PDB entry 6J2N | electron microscopy, 7.50 A resolution (low resolution: residue-level contacts below are approximate; hydrogen-bond / salt-bridge calls are withheld) | chains S and T of the 47 polymer chains in the assembly

Chain S:
Protein: 26S proteasome regulatory subunit RPN3
From: Saccharomyces cerevisiae S288c
Reference sequence: P40016 (RPN3_YEAST); numbering as in UniProt (aligned over 1-523)
Chain sequence (523 residues; each row starts with the number of its first residue):
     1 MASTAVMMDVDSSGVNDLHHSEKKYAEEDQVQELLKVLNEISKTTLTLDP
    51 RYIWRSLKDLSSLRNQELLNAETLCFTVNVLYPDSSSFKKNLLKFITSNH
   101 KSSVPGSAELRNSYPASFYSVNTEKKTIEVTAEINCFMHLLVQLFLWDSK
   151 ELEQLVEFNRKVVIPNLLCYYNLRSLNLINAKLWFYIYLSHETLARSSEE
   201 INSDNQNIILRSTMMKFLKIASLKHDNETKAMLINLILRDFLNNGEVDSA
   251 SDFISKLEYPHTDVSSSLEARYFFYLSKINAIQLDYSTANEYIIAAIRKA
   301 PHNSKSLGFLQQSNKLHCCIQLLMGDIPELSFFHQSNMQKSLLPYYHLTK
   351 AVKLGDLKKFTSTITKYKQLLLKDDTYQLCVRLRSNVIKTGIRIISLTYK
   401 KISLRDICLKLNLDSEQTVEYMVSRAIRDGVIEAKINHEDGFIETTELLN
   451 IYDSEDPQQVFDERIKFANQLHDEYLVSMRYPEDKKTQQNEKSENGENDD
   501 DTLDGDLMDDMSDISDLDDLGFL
Disordered / not traced: 1-17, 493-523
Swiss-Prot annotation at these positions:
  - modified residue: A2 (N-acetylalanine), S454 (Phosphoserine)

Chain T:
Protein: 26S proteasome regulatory subunit RPN12
From: Saccharomyces cerevisiae S288c
Reference sequence: P32496 (RPN12_YEAST); numbering as in UniProt (aligned over 1-274)
Chain sequence (274 residues; each row starts with the number of its first residue):
     1 MPSLAELTKSLSIAFENGDYAACEKLLPPIKIELIKNNLLIPDLSIQNDI
    51 YLNDLMITKRILEVGALASIQTFNFDSFENYFNQLKPYYFSNNHKLSESD
   101 KKSKLISLYLLNLLSQNNTTKFHSELQYLDKHIKNLEDDSLLSYPIKLDR
   151 WLMEGSYQKAWDLLQSGSQNISEFDSFTDILKSAIRDEIAKNTELSYDFL
   201 PLSNIKALLFFNNEKETEKFALERNWPIVNSKVYFNNQSKEKADYEDEMM
   251 HEEDQKTNIIEKAMDYAISIENIV
Disordered / not traced: 273-274

Chain S / chain T interface:
Contacting residue pairs - 59 pairs, chain S then chain T:
  E200(S) with N93(T)
  I201(S) with S91(T); N92(T); N93(T)
  N205(S) with L44(T)
  I209(S) with L44(T)
  L242(S) with Q127(T)
  N243(S) with Q127(T)
  N244(S) with Q127(T); Y128(T)
  G245(S) with S124(T); Q127(T)
  E246(S) with Y128(T)
  V247(S) with S124(T)
  D248(S) with K121(T)
  I282(S) with T120(T); S124(T)
  Q283(S) with T120(T)
  L284(S) with T119(T)
  T361(S) with M153(T); E154(T)
  K368(S) with I133(T); K134(T)
  Y377(S) with I133(T)
  Q378(S) with H132(T)
  V381(S) with E137(T); D149(T)
  R382(S) with T119(T); H123(T)
  R384(S) with L152(T); M153(T); E154(T); G155(T)
  Q417(S) with A207(T); L208(T)
  T418(S) with Y157(T); Q158(T)
  E420(S) with L208(T)
  Y421(S) with Y157(T); I189(T); L208(T); L209(T)
  M422(S) with Y157(T)
  S424(S) with N192(T)
  I427(S) with N192(T)
  R428(S) with K191(T); L195(T)
  I436(S) with N192(T); Y197(T)
  H438(S) with P201(T); N204(T)
  E439(S) with Y197(T); F199(T); P201(T)
  D462(S) with A263(T)
  I465(S) with A267(T)
  K466(S) with Y266(T)
  N469(S) with I270(T)
  H472(S) with I270(T)
Interface residues without a listed pair, chain S (48 interface residues in all): N202, D204, I208, L357, F360, L372, I388, D414, V419, V423, N437
Interface residues without a listed pair, chain T (45 interface residues in all): D43, I46, K86, F90, E125, S156, S196, F210

In short:
The interface between chain S and chain T involves 48 residues on one side and 45 on the other.
Here chain S is 26S proteasome regulatory subunit RPN3 and chain T is 26S proteasome regulatory subunit RPN12,
both from Saccharomyces cerevisiae S288c. Entry 6J2N (yeast proteasome in substrate-processing state (C3-b))
was determined by electron microscopy together with 6J30, 6J2C, 6J2Q and 6J2X from the same study.
